2Q8A - chains A and H of the 3 polymer chains in the assembly; structure by X-ray diffraction, 2.40 A resolution.

== Chain A ==
Protein: Apical membrane antigen 1
Source organism: Plasmodium falciparum
Notes: fragment: Domains I and II (RESIDUES 104-438)
UniProt: Q7KQK5 (Q7KQK5_PLAF7); residues 104-438 here = UniProt positions 104-438
Sequence (336 residues; each row starts with the number of its first residue):
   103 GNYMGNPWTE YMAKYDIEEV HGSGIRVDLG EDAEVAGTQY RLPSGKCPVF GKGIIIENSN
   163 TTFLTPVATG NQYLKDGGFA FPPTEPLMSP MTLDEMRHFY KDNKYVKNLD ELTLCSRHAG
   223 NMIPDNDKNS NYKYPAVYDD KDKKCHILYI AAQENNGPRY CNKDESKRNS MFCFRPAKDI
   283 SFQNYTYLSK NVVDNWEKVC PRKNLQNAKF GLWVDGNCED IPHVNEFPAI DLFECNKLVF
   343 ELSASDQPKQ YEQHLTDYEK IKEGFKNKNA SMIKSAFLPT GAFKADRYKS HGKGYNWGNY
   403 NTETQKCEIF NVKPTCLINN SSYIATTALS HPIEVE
Not modelled in the structure: 103-106, 351-353, 377-389
Disulfides: Cys149-Cys302, Cys217-Cys247, Cys263-Cys275, Cys320-Cys418, Cys337-Cys409
Construct notes: expression tag (103)

== Chain H ==
Protein: 1F9 heavy chain
Source organism: Mus musculus
Sequence (210 residues; row label = number of the first residue in the row):
     1 EVQLQQSGAE LLKPGASVKL SCIVSGFKIK DTSMHWVKQR PEQGLEWIGR IDPANDNSEY
    61 DPKFQGKATI TADTSSNTAY LQLSSLTSED TAVYYCTLSH FWGQGTTLTV SSAKTTPPSV
   121 YPLAPGCGDT TGSSVTLGCL VKGYFPESVT VTWNSGSLSS SVHTFPALLQ SGLYTMSSSV
   181 TVPSSTWPSQ TVTCSVAHPA SSTTVDKKLE
Not modelled in the structure: 128-131, 155-159, 209-210
Disulfides: Cys22-Cys96, Cys139-Cys194

== Chain A / chain H interface ==
Pairs across the interface (39; chain A residue first):
  Thr186(A) with Glu1(H)
  Glu187(A) with Val2(H)
  Pro188(A) with Val2(H); Leu4(H), hydrophobic; Phe101(H), hydrophobic
  Leu189(A) with Phe101(H)
  Met190(A) with Val2(H), hydrophobic; Phe27(H), hydrophobic; Leu98(H), hydrophobic; Phe101(H), hydrophobic
  Glu197(A) with His100(H)
  His200(A) with Ser99(H); His100(H), hydrogen bond
  Phe201(A) with Phe27(H), hydrophobic; Thr32(H); Leu98(H); Ser99(H), hydrogen bond (backbone-side chain); His100(H); Phe101(H), hydrophobic
  Tyr202(A) with Phe27(H); Asp31(H); Thr32(H)
  Asp204(A) with Ser33(H); His35(H), salt bridge; Arg50(H); Asp52(H)
  Asn205(A) with Asp31(H), hydrogen bond (side chain-backbone)
  Val208(A) with Asp31(H)
  Gly222(A) with Lys28(H), hydrogen bond (backbone-side chain)
  Asn223(A) with Phe27(H); Lys28(H), hydrogen bond (backbone-backbone); Asp31(H), hydrogen bond
  Met224(A) with Gly26(H); Phe27(H), hydrophobic
  Ile225(A) with Gly26(H), hydrogen bond (backbone-backbone); Phe27(H); Lys28(H); Asn77(H)
  Lys235(A) with Lys28(H)
Also at the interface, not in a pair above, chain A (20 interface residues in all): Met193, His220, Asn228
Also at the interface, not in a pair above, chain H (18 interface residues in all): Lys30
From the paper, about this interface:
  - specific contacts: His200(A)-His100(H) (hydrogen bond), Asn223(A)-Asp31(H) (hydrogen bond)
  - epitope / paratope residues, chain A: Pro188(A), Met190(A), Met193(A), His200(A), Phe201(A), Tyr202(A), Asn223(A), Met224(A)
  - epitope / paratope residues, chain H: Glu1(H), Val2(H), Leu4(H), Gly26(H), Phe27(H), Lys28(H), Asp31(H), Thr32(H), Leu98(H), Ser99(H), His100(H), Phe101(H)

== Overview ==
20 residues of chain A and 18 residues of chain H are in contact; the contacts include 7 hydrogen bonds and 1
salt bridge. Polar pairs include Asp204(A)-His35(H), His200(A)-His100(H) and Phe201(A)-Ser99(H). The authors
report hydrogen bonds between His200(A) and His100(H) and Asn223(A) and Asp31(H). The paper reports
epitope/paratope residues Pro188(A), Met190(A) and Glu1(H) among others.
Chain A is Apical membrane antigen 1 (Plasmodium falciparum) and chain H is 1F9 heavy chain (Mus musculus);
the structure, Structure of the malaria antigen AMA1 in complex with a growth-inhibitory antibody, was
determined by X-ray diffraction, deposited together with 2Q8B.
